PDB entry 3BLE | X-ray diffraction, 2.00 A resolution | chain A

# Chain A
Protein: Citramalate synthase from Leptospira interrogans
Source organism: Leptospira interrogans
Notes: EC 2.3.3.13
UniProt: Q8F3Q1 (Q8F3Q1_LEPIN); residues 1-325 here = UniProt positions 1-325
Amino-acid sequence (337 residues; row label = number of the first residue in the row; numbers below 1 keep their minus sign (Gly-11 is residue -11)):
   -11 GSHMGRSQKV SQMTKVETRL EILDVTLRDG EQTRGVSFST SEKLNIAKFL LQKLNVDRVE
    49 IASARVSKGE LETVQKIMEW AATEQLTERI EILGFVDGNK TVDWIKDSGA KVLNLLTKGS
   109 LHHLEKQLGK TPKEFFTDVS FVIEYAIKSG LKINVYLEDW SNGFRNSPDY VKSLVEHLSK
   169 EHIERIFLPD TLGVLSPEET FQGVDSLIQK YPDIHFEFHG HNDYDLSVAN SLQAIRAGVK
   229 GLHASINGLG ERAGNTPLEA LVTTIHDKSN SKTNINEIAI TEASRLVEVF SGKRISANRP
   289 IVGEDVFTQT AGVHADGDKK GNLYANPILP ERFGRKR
Not modelled in the structure: -11 to 6, 298-309
Differences from the reference sequence: expression tag (-11 to 0)
Metal / ion sites: Zn2+: His207, His209 (together with malonate ion)
Small-molecule neighbours: malonate ion (MLI): Arg16, Asp17, Leu81, Leu104, Tyr144, Glu146, Asp147, Pro177, Thr179, His207, His209
Curated features (UniProtKB/Swiss-Prot):
  - active site: Arg16 (Proton donor), Glu146 (Proton acceptor)
  - binding site (pyruvate): Arg16, Asp17, Tyr144, Thr179
  - binding site (Mn(2+)): Asp17, His207, His209
  - mutagenesis: Arg16 (R16K/Q: Loss of activity), Asp17 (D17A: 34-fold increase in Km for pyruvate and 315-fold decrease in kcat; D17N: 4.4-fold increase in Km for pyruvate and 480-fold decrease in kcat), Leu81 (L81A: 4.7-fold increase in Km for pyruvate and 15.7-fold decrease in kcat; L81V: 3.3-fold increase in Km for pyruvate and 10.1-fold decrease in kcat), Phe83 (F83A: 5-fold increase in Km for acetyl-CoA and 120-fold decrease in kcat), Leu104 (L104V: 1.8-fold increase in Km for pyruvate and 3.4-fold decrease in kcat), Tyr144 (Y144L: 259-fold increase in Km for pyruvate and 76-fold decrease in kcat; Y144V: 114-fold increase in Km for pyruvate and 5.3-fold decrease in kcat), Glu146 (E146D/Q: Minor effects on the binding of acetyl-CoA, but causes a strong decrease in kcat), Thr179 (T179A: 16.4-fold increase in Km for pyruvate and 186-fold decrease in kcat), His302 (H302A/N: Loss of activity), Asp304 (D304A: 5.2-fold increase in Km for acetyl-CoA and 16.6-fold decrease in kcat), Asn310 (N310A: 2.2-fold increase in Km for acetyl-CoA and 1.7-fold decrease in kcat), Leu311 (L311A: 8-fold increase in Km for acetyl-CoA and 6-fold decrease in kcat), 1 further mutagenesis entry in UniProt

# In short
Chain A binds malonate ion. His207 and His209 form the Zn2+ site. From UniProt: active-site residues Arg16 and
Glu146, 4 pyruvate-binding residues, 3 Mn2+-binding residues and 13 mutagenesis sites.
Chain A is Citramalate synthase from Leptospira interrogans (Leptospira interrogans); the structure, Crystal
structure of the catalytic domain of LiCMS in complexed with malonate, was determined by X-ray diffraction,
deposited together with 3BLF and 3BLI.
